PDB entry 4I9E | X-ray diffraction, 2.40 A resolution | chains A and B

Chain A (and B):
Molecule: Response regulator aspartate phosphatase F
Source organism: Bacillus subtilis
Notes: EC 3.1.-.-; chain B of this document is another copy of the same molecule, construct and numbering; everything in this record applies to it too
UniProt: P71002 (RAPF_BACSU); residue numbers follow UniProt; this construct covers 1-381
Chain sequence (383 residues; row label = number of the first residue in the row; numbers below 1 keep their minus sign (Gly-1 is residue -1)):
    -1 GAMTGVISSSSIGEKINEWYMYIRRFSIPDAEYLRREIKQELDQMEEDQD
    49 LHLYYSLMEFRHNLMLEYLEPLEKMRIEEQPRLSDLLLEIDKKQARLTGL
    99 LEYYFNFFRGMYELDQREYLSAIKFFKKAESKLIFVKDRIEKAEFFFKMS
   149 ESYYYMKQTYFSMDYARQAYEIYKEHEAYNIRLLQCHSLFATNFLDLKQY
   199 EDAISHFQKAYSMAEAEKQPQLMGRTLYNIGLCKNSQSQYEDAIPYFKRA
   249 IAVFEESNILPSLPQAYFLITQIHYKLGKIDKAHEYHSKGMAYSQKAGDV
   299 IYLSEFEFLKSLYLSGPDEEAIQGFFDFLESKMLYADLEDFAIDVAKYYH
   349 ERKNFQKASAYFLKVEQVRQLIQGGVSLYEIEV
Differences from the reference sequence: expression tag (-1 to 0)
Curated features (UniProtKB/Swiss-Prot):
  - binding site (Mn(2+)): Leu40, Met43, Glu45
  - mutagenesis: Phe24 (F24A: Loss of ComA binding activity), Pro27 (P27A: Significant decrease in ComA binding activity), Asp28 (D28A: Loss of ComA binding activity), His50 (H50L: Can dephosphorylate Spo0F), Leu67 (L67A: Loss of ComA binding activity), Glu71 (E71A: Significant decrease in ComA binding activity), Gln78 (Q78A: Significant decrease in ComA binding activity), Asp194 (D194A: Can bind ComA but is insensitive to PhrF inhibition; D194N: Completely suppresses expression from srfA promoter and is insensitive to PhrF inhibition), Asn227 (N227A: Can bind ComA but is insensitive to PhrF inhibition), Glu303 (E303A: Can bind ComA. Interacts with RapF, but not with PhrC; E303K: Can bind ComA. Interacts with RapF, and can also interact with PhrC)
Reported in the primary citation:
  - specificity-determining residues: Glu303
  - mutagenesis - D194A, E303A, E303K: unchanged binding to ComA

Chain A / chain B interface:
Pairs across the interface (92):
  Tyr117(A) - Tyr158(B)
  Leu118(A) - Tyr158(B)
  Leu118(A) - Met161(B)  hydrophobic
  Ile121(A) - Tyr158(B)  hydrophobic
  Ile121(A) - Asp162(B)
  Lys122(A) - Arg165(B)
  Lys125(A) - Asp162(B)  salt bridge
  Lys125(A) - Gln166(B)
  Tyr151(A) - Phe159(B)
  Met154(A) - Tyr158(B)  hydrophobic
  Gln156(A) - Gln156(B)  hydrogen bond (backbone-side chain)
  Gln156(A) - Thr157(B)
  Gln156(A) - Tyr158(B)
  Gln156(A) - Phe159(B)
  Thr157(A) - Gln156(B)
  Tyr158(A) - Tyr117(B)
  Tyr158(A) - Leu118(B)
  Tyr158(A) - Ile121(B)  hydrophobic
  Tyr158(A) - Met154(B)  hydrophobic
  Tyr158(A) - Gln156(B)
  Tyr158(A) - Gly372(B)  hydrogen bond (side chain-backbone)
  Tyr158(A) - Val374(B)  hydrophobic
  Phe159(A) - Lys125(B)
  Phe159(A) - Tyr151(B)  hydrophobic
  Phe159(A) - Gln156(B)
  Phe159(A) - Phe159(B)  hydrophobic
  Met161(A) - Val374(B)  hydrophobic
  Asp162(A) - Ile121(B)
  Asp162(A) - Lys125(B)  salt bridge
  Tyr163(A) - Lys125(B)
  Arg165(A) - Lys122(B)
  Gln166(A) - Lys125(B)
  Tyr168(A) - Ile379(B)  hydrophobic
  His185(A) - Glu380(B)
  Phe188(A) - Leu376(B)  hydrophobic
  Phe192(A) - Val374(B)
  Phe192(A) - Leu376(B)  hydrophobic
  Leu195(A) - Ile370(B)
  Leu195(A) - Val374(B)  hydrophobic
  Lys196(A) - Arg367(B)
  Lys196(A) - Gln368(B)
  Lys196(A) - Leu369(B)
  Lys196(A) - Ile370(B)
  Gln197(A) - Ile370(B)
  Gln197(A) - Gly373(B)
  Gln197(A) - Val374(B)  hydrogen bond (side chain-backbone)
  Tyr198(A) - Gln368(B)  hydrogen bond
  Ser203(A) - Val381(B)
  His204(A) - Leu376(B)
  His204(A) - Val381(B)
  Lys207(A) - Val381(B)
  Glu337(A) - Arg367(B)  salt bridge
  Ile341(A) - Glu364(B)
  His348(A) - Ser357(B)  hydrogen bond
  His348(A) - Leu361(B)
  Phe353(A) - Phe353(B)
  Phe353(A) - Gln354(B)
  Gln354(A) - Phe353(B)
  Ala356(A) - Ser357(B)
  Ser357(A) - His348(B)  hydrogen bond
  Ser357(A) - Phe360(B)
  Phe360(A) - Ser357(B)
  Phe360(A) - Phe360(B)  hydrophobic
  Phe360(A) - Leu361(B)  hydrophobic
  Leu361(A) - His348(B)
  Leu361(A) - Phe360(B)  hydrophobic
  Glu364(A) - Arg367(B)  salt bridge
  Arg367(A) - Lys196(B)
  Arg367(A) - Glu364(B)  salt bridge
  Arg367(A) - Arg367(B)
  Gln368(A) - Lys196(B)
  Gln368(A) - Tyr198(B)  hydrogen bond
  Gln368(A) - Ser234(B)
  Leu369(A) - Lys196(B)
  Ile370(A) - Leu195(B)
  Ile370(A) - Lys196(B)
  Ile370(A) - Gln197(B)
  Gly372(A) - Tyr158(B)  hydrogen bond (backbone-side chain)
  Gly372(A) - Leu195(B)
  Gly373(A) - Gln197(B)
  Val374(A) - Tyr158(B)  hydrophobic
  Val374(A) - Met161(B)  hydrophobic
  Val374(A) - Phe192(B)
  Val374(A) - Leu195(B)  hydrophobic
  Val374(A) - Gln197(B)  hydrogen bond (backbone-side chain)
  Leu376(A) - Phe188(B)  hydrophobic
  Leu376(A) - Phe192(B)  hydrophobic
  Leu376(A) - His204(B)
  Ile379(A) - Tyr168(B)  hydrophobic
  Ile379(A) - Phe188(B)  hydrophobic
  Glu380(A) - His185(B)
  Val381(A) - Lys207(B)
Other interface residues (no listed pair), chain A (52 interface residues in all): Ser234, Lys345, Val363, Gln371
Other interface residues (no listed pair), chain B (49 interface residues in all): Tyr163, Ser203, Ile341, Lys345, Ala356

In short:
Chain A and chain B form an interface of 52 and 49 residues respectively; the contacts include 9 hydrogen
bonds and 5 salt bridges. Polar contacts include Lys125(A)-Asp162(B), Glu337(A)-Arg367(B) and
Glu364(A)-Arg367(B). The paper reports that D194A, E303A and E303K of chain A leave binding to ComA unchanged;
the specificity determinant Glu303(A).
Chain A and chain B are both Response regulator aspartate phosphatase F (Bacillus subtilis); the structure,
Crystal structure of Aspartyl phosphate phosphatase F from Bacillus subtilis, was determined by X-ray
diffraction, deposited together with 4I9C.
